PDB entry 3O56 | X-ray diffraction, 2.42 A resolution | chain A

# Chain A
Protein: cAMP-specific 3', 5'-cyclic phosphodiesterase 4B
Organism: Homo sapiens
Notes: EC 3.1.4.17; fragment: Catalytic domain
UniProt: Q07343 (PDE4B_HUMAN); residues 152-503 here correspond to UniProt positions 324-675 (UniProt number = residue number + 172)
Chain sequence (353 residues; row label = number of the first residue in the row):
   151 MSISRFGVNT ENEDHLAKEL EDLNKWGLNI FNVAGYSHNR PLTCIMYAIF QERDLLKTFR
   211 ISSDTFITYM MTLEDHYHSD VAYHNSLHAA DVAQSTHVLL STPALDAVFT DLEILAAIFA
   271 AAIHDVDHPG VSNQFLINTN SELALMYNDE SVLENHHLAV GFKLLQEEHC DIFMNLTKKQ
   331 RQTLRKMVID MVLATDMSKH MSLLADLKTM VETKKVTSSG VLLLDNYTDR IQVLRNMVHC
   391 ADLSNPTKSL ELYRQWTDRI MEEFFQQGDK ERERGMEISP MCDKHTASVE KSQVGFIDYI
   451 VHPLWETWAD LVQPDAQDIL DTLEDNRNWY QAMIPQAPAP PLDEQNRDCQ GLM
Disordered / not traced: 151-152, 488-503
Construct notes: initiating methionine (151); engineered mutation A482 (Ser654 in Q07343), A487 (Ser659 in Q07343), A489 (Ser661 in Q07343)
Bound ions: Zn2+: H238, H274, D275, D392; Mg2+ near D275 (its only coordinating residue here)
Ligand contacts:
  - arsenic (ARS): I153, F156, L170, C194, Y197
  - arsenic / ZG1: Y233, H234, S282, M347, D392, L393, N395, P396, Y403, W406, T407, I410, F414, Q417, S429, M431, C432, Q443, F446
Swiss-Prot annotation at these positions:
  - active site: H234 (Proton donor)
  - binding site (3',5'-cyclic AMP): H234, Q443, F446
  - binding site (AMP): H234, H238, D275, D392, Q443, F446
  - binding site (Zn(2+)): H238, H274, D275, D392
  - binding site (Mg(2+)): D275
  - binding site (Mn(2+)): D275

# In short
Bound to chain A: arsenic and arsenic / ZG1. H238, H274, D275 and D392 coordinate Zn2+. UniProt lists
active-site residue H234, 3 residues binding 3',5'-cyclic AMP, 6 AMP-binding residues and 4 Zn2+-binding
residues.
Chain A is cAMP-specific 3', 5'-cyclic phosphodiesterase 4B (Homo sapiens); the structure, Catalytic domain of
human phosphodiesterase 4b2b in complex with a 5-heterocycle pyrazolopyridine inhibitor, was determined by
X-ray diffraction, deposited together with 3O57.
